Entry 7CRO (electron microscopy, 3.75 A resolution); this record covers chains G and A of the 11 polymer chains in the assembly.

# Chain G
Molecule: Histone H2A
Source organism: Xenopus laevis
UniProtKB: Q6AZJ8 (Q6AZJ8_XENLA); residues 1-129 here correspond to UniProt positions 2-130 (UniProt number = residue number + 1)
Sequence (129 residues; each row starts with the number of its first residue):
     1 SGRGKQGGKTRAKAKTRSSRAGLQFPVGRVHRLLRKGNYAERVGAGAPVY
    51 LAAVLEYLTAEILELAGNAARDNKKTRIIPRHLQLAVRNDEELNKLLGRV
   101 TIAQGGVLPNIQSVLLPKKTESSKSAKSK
Not modelled in the structure: 1-9, 120-129
What the authors report for this chain:
  - post-translational modification sites: Lys119

# Chain A
Molecule: 187-nt DNA strand
Source organism: Xenopus laevis
Sequence (187 nucleotides; each row starts with the number of its first residue):
     1 ATCGGGTGATGCCCGATCCCCTGGAGAATCCCGGTGCCGAGGCCGCTCAA
    51 TTGGTCGTAGACAGCTCTAGCACCGCTTAAACGCACGTACGCGCTGTCCC
   101 CCGCGTTTTAACCGCCAAGGGGATTACTCCCTAGTCTCCAGGCACGTGTC
   151 AGATATATACATCCTGTTCCAGTGCCGGTGTCGCGAT
Not modelled in the structure: 1-10, 179-187

# How chain G and chain A interact
Residue-residue contacts - 8 pairs, chain G then chain A:
  Thr10(G) - DT51(A)  base contact
  Thr10(G) - DT52(A)  sugar contact
  Lys15(G) - DT52(A)  phosphate contact
  Arg17(G) - DT51(A)  salt bridge to the phosphate
  Arg20(G) - DT52(A)  salt bridge to the phosphate
  Arg29(G) - DA50(A)  phosphate contact
  Arg32(G) - DA50(A)  salt bridge to the phosphate
  Arg77(G) - DA40(A)  salt bridge to the phosphate
Other interface residues (no listed pair), chain G (11 interface residues in all): Lys13, Ala14, Thr16, Gly28
Other interface residues (no listed pair), chain A (6 interface residues in all): DG39, DG41

# In short
The interface between chain G and chain A involves 11 residues on one side and 6 on the other; the contacts
include 4 salt bridges. Polar contacts include Arg17(G)-DT51(A), Arg20(G)-DT52(A) and Arg32(G)-DA50(A). From
the paper: a modification site at Lys119(G).
Here chain G is Histone H2A and chain A is a 187-nt DNA strand, both from Xenopus laevis. Entry 7CRO (NSD2
bearing E1099K/T1150A dual mutation in complex with 187-bp NCP) was determined by electron microscopy (same
publication as 7CRP, 7CRQ and 7CRR).
